7ZSI - chain 1; structure by X-ray diffraction, 1.40 A resolution.

== Chain 1 ==
Protein: Orange carotenoid-binding protein
UniProt: P74102 (OCP_SYNY3); numbering as in UniProt (aligned over 1-317)
Amino-acid sequence (327 residues; each row starts with the number of its first residue; numbers below 1 keep their minus sign (Met-9 is residue -9)):
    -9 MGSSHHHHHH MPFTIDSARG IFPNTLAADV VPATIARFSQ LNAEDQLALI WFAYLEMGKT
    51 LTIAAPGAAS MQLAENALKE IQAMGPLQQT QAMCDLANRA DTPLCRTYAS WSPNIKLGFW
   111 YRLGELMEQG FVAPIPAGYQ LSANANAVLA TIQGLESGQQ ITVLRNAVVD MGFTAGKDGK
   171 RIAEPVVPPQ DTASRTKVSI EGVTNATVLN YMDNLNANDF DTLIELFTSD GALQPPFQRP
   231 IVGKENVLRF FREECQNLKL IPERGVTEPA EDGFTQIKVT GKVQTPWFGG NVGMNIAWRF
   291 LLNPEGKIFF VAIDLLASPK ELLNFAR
Unresolved in the structure: -9 to 1, 316-317
Differences from the reference sequence: initiating methionine (-9); expression tag (-8 to 0)
Ligand contacts: beta,beta-carotene-4,4'-dione (45D): Leu37, Ile40, Trp41, Tyr44, Ile53, Leu107, Trp110, Tyr111, Leu113, Gly114, Met117, Ile151, Thr152, Leu154, Arg155, Val158, Met161, Tyr201, Leu205, Leu223, Pro225, Pro226, Phe240, Cys245, Leu248, Leu250, Val273, Thr275, Trp277, Phe278, Met284, Ile286, Trp288, Ile303
Curated features (UniProtKB/Swiss-Prot):
  - binding site (echinenone): Glu34 to Ala38, Leu37 to Tyr44, Thr80 to Met83, Leu107 to Met117, Ile125 to Tyr129, Ile151 to Met161, Tyr201, Cys245 to Leu250, Val273 to Met284, Trp288
  - mutagenesis: Glu34 (E34A: Alters carotenoid specificity, <40% quenching, decreases stability of OCP-R, accelerates OCP-R to OCP-O reversion), Tyr44 (Y44F: Acts like wild-type; Y44S: Cannot convert to red form (OCP-R), no NPQ. Does not bind to phycobilisomes), Cys84 (C84A: <40% quenching, decreases stability of OCP-R, accelerates OCP-R to OCP-O reversion), Trp110 (W110F: Acts like wild-type; W110S: Incomplete conversion to red form (OCP-R), no NPQ), Pro126 to Tyr129 (Cannot convert to red form (OCP-R)), Pro126 (P126V: <40% quenching, decreases stability of OCP-R, accelerates OCP-R to OCP-O reversion), Tyr129 (Y129F: <40% quenching, decreases stability of OCP-R, accelerates OCP-R to OCP-O reversion), Arg155 (R155L: Able to convert to red form (OCP-R), no NPQ)

== In short ==
Bound to chain 1: beta,beta-carotene-4,4'-dione. From UniProt: 62 echinenone-binding residues and 9
mutagenesis sites.
Chain 1 is Orange carotenoid-binding protein; the structure, Structure of Orange Carotenoid Protein with
canthaxanthin bound after 5 minutes of illumination, was determined by X-ray diffraction (same publication as
7ZSF, 7ZSG, 7ZSH and 7ZSJ).
